PDB entry 3DHF | X-ray diffraction, 1.80 A resolution | chains A and B

Chain A (and B):
Molecule: Nicotinamide phosphoribosyltransferase
From: Homo sapiens
Notes: EC 2.4.2.12; chain B of this document is another copy of the same molecule, construct and numbering; everything in this record applies to it too
UniProt: P43490 (NAMPT_HUMAN); residues 1-484 here = UniProt positions 1-484
Sequence (484 residues; row label = number of the first residue in the row):
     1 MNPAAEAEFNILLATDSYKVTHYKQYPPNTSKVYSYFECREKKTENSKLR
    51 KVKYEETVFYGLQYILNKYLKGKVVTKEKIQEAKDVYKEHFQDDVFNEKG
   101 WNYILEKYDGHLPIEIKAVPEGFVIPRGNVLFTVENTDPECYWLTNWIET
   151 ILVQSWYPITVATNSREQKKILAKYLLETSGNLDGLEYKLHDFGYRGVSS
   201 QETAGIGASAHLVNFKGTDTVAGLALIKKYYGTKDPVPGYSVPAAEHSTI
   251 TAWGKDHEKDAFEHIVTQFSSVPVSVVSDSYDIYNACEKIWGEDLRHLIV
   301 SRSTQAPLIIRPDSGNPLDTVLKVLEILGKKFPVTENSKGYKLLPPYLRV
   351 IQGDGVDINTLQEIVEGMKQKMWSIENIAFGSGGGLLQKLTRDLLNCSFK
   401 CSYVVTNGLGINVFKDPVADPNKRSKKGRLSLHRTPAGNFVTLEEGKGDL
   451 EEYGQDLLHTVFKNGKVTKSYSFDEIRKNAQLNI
Unresolved in the structure: 1-8, 42-53
Ion coordination: beryllium trifluoride ion near His247 (its only coordinating residue here); Mg2+: Asp313 (together with beta-nicotinamide ribose monophosphate, pyrophosphate)
Small-molecule neighbours:
  - beryllium trifluoride: Glu246, His247, Arg311, Asp313
  - beta-nicotinamide ribose monophosphate (NMN), molecule 1: Asp16, Tyr18, Arg392, Asp393, Lys423
  - beta-nicotinamide ribose monophosphate (NMN), molecule 2: Phe193, Arg196, Asp219, Ala244, Arg311, Asp313, Gly353, Asp354, Ser382, Gly383, Gly384, Gly385
  - pyrophosphate (POP), molecule 1: Arg40, Glu149, Arg392, Ser398, Lys400, Lys415, Lys423
  - pyrophosphate (POP), molecule 2: Arg196, His247, Asp313
What the authors report for this chain:
  - Mg2+ coordination: Asp313
  - binding site for beryllium trifluoride ion: His247, Lys400, Lys415
  - post-translational modification sites: His247
  - binding site for beta-nicotinamide ribose monophosphate: Tyr18, Phe193, Gly353 to Val356, Gly383 to Gly385
  - catalytic residues: His247, Asp279 (by similarity / conservation)

Interface between chain A and chain B:
Pairs across the interface - 226 pairs, chain A then chain B:
  Phe9(A) with Gln201(B)
  Leu13(A) with Tyr195(B); Val221(B)
  Ala14(A) with Tyr195(B)
  Thr15(A) with Tyr195(B); Asp219(B); Val221(B)
  Asp16(A) with Tyr195(B); Arg196(B), salt bridge; Asp219(B)
  Ser17(A) with Thr218(B), hydrogen bond (side chain-backbone); Asp219(B), hydrogen bond (backbone-backbone); Val221(B); Ser241(B)
  Tyr18(A) with Arg196(B), hydrogen bond; Asp219(B), hydrogen bond (backbone-side chain); Ala244(B); Ala245(B); Glu246(B); Arg311(B)
  Lys19(A) with Arg196(B); Glu246(B), salt bridge
  Thr21(A) with Pro243(B); Ala244(B); Phe269(B)
  His22(A) with Ala244(B), hydrogen bond (side chain-backbone); Ala245(B); Glu246(B), salt bridge; Thr249(B)
  Lys24(A) with His264(B), hydrogen bond (backbone-side chain); Gln268(B), hydrogen bond (backbone-side chain); Phe269(B)
  Gln25(A) with Ala244(B), hydrogen bond (side chain-backbone); Ala245(B); Thr249(B), hydrogen bond; Trp253(B), hydrogen bond (backbone-side chain); His264(B); Ile265(B); Phe269(B)
  Tyr26(A) with Glu246(B); Ser248(B), hydrogen bond; Thr249(B); Trp253(B)
  Pro27(A) with Ala252(B); Trp253(B), hydrophobic
  Pro28(A) with Trp253(B)
  Tyr69(A) with Gln201(B)
  Val86(A) with Leu224(B), hydrophobic
  Tyr87(A) with Val221(B)
  Glu89(A) with Pro236(B); Val237(B); Tyr240(B)
  His90(A) with Thr218(B), hydrogen bond (side chain-backbone); Leu224(B); Val237(B); Gly239(B), hydrogen bond (side chain-backbone); Tyr240(B); Ser241(B), hydrogen bond (backbone-backbone)
  Phe91(A) with Ser241(B); Val242(B)
  Val95(A) with Phe269(B), hydrophobic
  Asn146(A) with Glu246(B), hydrogen bond; Ser248(B), hydrogen bond
  Glu149(A) with Arg196(B), salt bridge; Glu246(B)
  Thr150(A) with Tyr195(B); Arg196(B)
  Ile151(A) with Gln201(B)
  Val153(A) with Arg196(B)
  Gln154(A) with Tyr195(B), hydrogen bond (side chain-backbone); Arg196(B); Val198(B); Ser200(B), hydrogen bond (side chain-backbone); Gln201(B), hydrogen bond
  Trp156(A) with Arg196(B), hydrogen bond (side chain-backbone); Gly197(B); Val198(B), hydrogen bond (side chain-backbone); Gln388(B)
  Tyr157(A) with Ser199(B)
  Tyr195(A) with Leu13(B); Ala14(B); Thr15(B); Asp16(B); Thr150(B); Gln154(B), hydrogen bond (backbone-side chain)
  Arg196(A) with Asp16(B), salt bridge; Tyr18(B), hydrogen bond; Lys19(B); Glu149(B), salt bridge; Thr150(B); Val153(B); Gln154(B); Trp156(B), hydrogen bond (backbone-side chain); Arg392(B)
  Gly197(A) with Trp156(B), hydrogen bond (backbone-side chain); Arg392(B)
  Val198(A) with Gln154(B); Trp156(B), hydrogen bond (backbone-side chain)
  Ser199(A) with Trp156(B); Tyr157(B); Ser199(B), hydrogen bond; Thr203(B), hydrogen bond; Ile206(B)
  Ser200(A) with Gln154(B); Ser200(B), hydrogen bond; Glu202(B); Thr203(B), hydrogen bond; Ile206(B)
  Gln201(A) with Phe9(B); Ala14(B); Tyr69(B); Ile151(B); Gln154(B), hydrogen bond; Glu202(B)
  Glu202(A) with Ser200(B); Gln201(B), hydrogen bond (side chain-backbone); Glu202(B), hydrogen bond (backbone-side chain)
  Thr203(A) with Ser199(B), hydrogen bond; Ser200(B), hydrogen bond; Thr203(B), hydrogen bond
  Ile206(A) with Ser199(B); Ser200(B)
  Thr218(A) with Ser17(B); His90(B), hydrogen bond (backbone-side chain)
  Asp219(A) with Thr15(B); Asp16(B); Ser17(B), hydrogen bond (backbone-backbone); Tyr18(B), hydrogen bond (side chain-backbone)
  Val221(A) with Leu13(B); Thr15(B); Ser17(B); Tyr87(B)
  Leu224(A) with Val86(B), hydrophobic; His90(B)
  Pro236(A) with Glu89(B)
  Val237(A) with Glu89(B); His90(B)
  Gly239(A) with His90(B), hydrogen bond (backbone-side chain)
  Tyr240(A) with Glu89(B); His90(B); Gln92(B)
  Ser241(A) with Ser17(B); His90(B), hydrogen bond (backbone-backbone); Phe91(B)
  Val242(A) with Phe91(B)
  Pro243(A) with Thr21(B)
  Ala244(A) with Tyr18(B); Thr21(B); His22(B), hydrogen bond (backbone-side chain); Gln25(B), hydrogen bond (backbone-side chain)
  Ala245(A) with Tyr18(B); His22(B); Gln25(B)
  Glu246(A) with Tyr18(B); Lys19(B), salt bridge; His22(B), salt bridge; Tyr26(B); Asn146(B), hydrogen bond; Glu149(B)
  His247(A) with Lys415(B), hydrogen bond
  Ser248(A) with Tyr26(B), hydrogen bond; Asn146(B), hydrogen bond; Cys401(B)
  Thr249(A) with His22(B); Gln25(B), hydrogen bond; Tyr26(B)
  Thr251(A) with Val413(B); Phe414(B)
  Ala252(A) with Tyr26(B), hydrophobic; Pro27(B); Val404(B)
  Trp253(A) with Gln25(B), hydrogen bond (side chain-backbone); Tyr26(B); Pro27(B); Pro28(B)
  Gly254(A) with Ile411(B)
  His264(A) with Lys24(B), hydrogen bond (side chain-backbone); Gln25(B); Tyr26(B)
  Ile265(A) with Gln25(B)
  Gln268(A) with Lys24(B)
  Phe269(A) with Thr21(B); Lys24(B); Gln25(B); Val95(B), hydrophobic
  Val272(A) with Asp93(B)
  Asp279(A) with Pro417(B)
  Ser280(A) with Lys415(B); Asp416(B), hydrogen bond (backbone-backbone); Pro417(B)
  Tyr281(A) with Phe414(B); Asp416(B); Val418(B), hydrogen bond (backbone-backbone)
  Asp282(A) with Val418(B)
  Arg311(A) with Tyr18(B)
  Asp313(A) with Lys423(B), hydrogen bond (backbone-side chain)
  Ser314(A) with Pro417(B); Lys423(B)
  Asp354(A) with Lys423(B), salt bridge
  Gln388(A) with Trp156(B); Gln388(B); Leu390(B), hydrogen bond (side chain-backbone)
  Lys389(A) with Thr391(B)
  Leu390(A) with Gln388(B), hydrogen bond (backbone-side chain)
  Thr391(A) with Lys389(B)
  Arg392(A) with Arg196(B); Gly197(B)
  Cys401(A) with Ser248(B)
  Val404(A) with Ala252(B)
  Ile411(A) with Ala252(B); Gly254(B)
  Val413(A) with Thr251(B)
  Phe414(A) with Thr251(B); Tyr281(B)
  Lys415(A) with His247(B), hydrogen bond; Ser280(B)
  Asp416(A) with Ser280(B), hydrogen bond (backbone-backbone); Tyr281(B)
  Pro417(A) with Asp279(B); Ser280(B); Ser314(B)
  Val418(A) with Tyr281(B), hydrogen bond (backbone-backbone); Asp282(B)
  Ala419(A) with Gly315(B)
  Lys423(A) with Asp313(B), salt bridge; Asp354(B), salt bridge
Also at the interface, not in a pair above, chain A (99 interface residues in all): Gln92, Asp93, Ala204, Thr220, Ala222, Ile283, Tyr284, Gly315, Asp420
Also at the interface, not in a pair above, chain B (100 interface residues in all): Ala204, Thr220, Ala222, Lys255, Val272, Ile283, Tyr284, Ala419, Asp420

In short:
Chain A and chain B form an interface of 99 and 100 residues respectively, with 58 hydrogen bonds and 11 salt
bridges. Polar pairs include Asp16(A)-Arg196(B), Lys19(A)-Glu246(B) and His22(A)-Glu246(B). From the paper:
catalytic residues His247(A) and Asp279(A); a binding site for beta-nicotinamide ribose monophosphate at
Tyr18(A), Phe193(A) and Gly353(A) among others.
Both chains are Nicotinamide phosphoribosyltransferase (Homo sapiens). Entry 3DHF (Crystal structure of
phosphorylated mimic form of human NAMPT complexed with nicotinamide mononucleotide and pyrophosphate) was
determined by X-ray diffraction (same publication as 3DGR, 3DHD, 3DKJ and 3DKL).
